2V6A - chains A and L of the 16 polymer chains in the assembly; structure by X-ray diffraction, 1.50 A resolution.

Chain A:
Name: Ribulose bisphosphate carboxylase large chain
Organism: Chlamydomonas reinhardtii
Notes: EC 4.1.1.39
Reference sequence: P00877 (RBL_CHLRE); numbering as in UniProt (aligned over 1-475)
Chain sequence (475 residues; numbered 1 to 475; the number before each row is that of its first residue):
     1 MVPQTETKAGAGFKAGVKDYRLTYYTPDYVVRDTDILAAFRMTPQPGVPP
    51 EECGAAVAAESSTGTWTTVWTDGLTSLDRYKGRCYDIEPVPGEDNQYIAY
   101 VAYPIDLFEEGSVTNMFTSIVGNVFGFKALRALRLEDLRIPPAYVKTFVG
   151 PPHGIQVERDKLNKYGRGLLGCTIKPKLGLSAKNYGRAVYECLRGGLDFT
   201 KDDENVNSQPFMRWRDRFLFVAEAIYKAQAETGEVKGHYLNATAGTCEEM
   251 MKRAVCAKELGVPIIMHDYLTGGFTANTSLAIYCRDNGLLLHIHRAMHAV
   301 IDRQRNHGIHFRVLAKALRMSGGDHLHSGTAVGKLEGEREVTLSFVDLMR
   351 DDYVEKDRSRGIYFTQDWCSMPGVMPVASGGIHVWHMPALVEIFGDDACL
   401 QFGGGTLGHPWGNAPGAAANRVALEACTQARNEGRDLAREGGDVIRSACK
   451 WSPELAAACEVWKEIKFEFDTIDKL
Unresolved in the structure: 1-8
Differences from the reference sequence: conflict Pro46 (Leu in P00877); engineered mutation Ala331 (Val in P00877), Ser344 (Gly in P00877)
Modified residues: Pro104, Pro151 (4-hydroxyproline; HYP); Lys201 (lysine nz-carboxylic acid; KCX); Cys256, Cys369 (s-methylcysteine; SMC)
Disulfide bonds: Cys449-Cys459
Metal / ion sites: Mg2+: Lys201, Asp203, Glu204 (together with 2-carboxyarabinitol-1,5-diphosphate)
Small-molecule neighbours:
  - 2-carboxyarabinitol-1,5-diphosphate (CAP), molecule 1: Glu60, Thr65, Trp66, Asn123
  - 2-carboxyarabinitol-1,5-diphosphate (CAP), molecule 2: Thr173, Lys175, Lys177, Lys201, Asp203, Glu204, His294, Arg295, His298, His327, Lys334, Leu335, Ser379, Gly380, Gly381, Gln401, Phe402, Gly403, Gly404

Chain L:
Name: Ribulose bisphosphate carboxylase small chain 1
Organism: Chlamydomonas reinhardtii
Notes: EC 4.1.1.39
Reference sequence: P00873 (RBS1_CHLRE); residues 1-140 here correspond to UniProt positions 46-185 (UniProt number = residue number + 45)
Chain sequence (140 residues; each row starts with the number of its first residue):
     1 MMVWTPVNNKMFETFSYLPPLTDEQIAAQVDYIVANGWIPCLEFAEADKA
    51 YVSNESAIRFGSVSCLYYDNRYWTMWKLPMFGCRDPMQVLREIVACTKAF
   101 PDAYVRLVAFDNQKQVQIMGFLVQRPKTARDFQPANKRSV
Modified residues: Met1 (n-methyl methionine; MME)

How chain A and chain L interact:
Pairs across the interface (21):
  Ala9(A) - Gly82(L)
  Ala9(A) - Arg84(L)
  Gly10(A) - Gly82(L)  hydrogen bond (backbone-backbone)
  Gly10(A) - Arg84(L)
  Ala11(A) - Gly82(L)
  Gly12(A) - Phe81(L)
  Phe13(A) - Leu78(L)  hydrophobic
  Trp70(A) - Met75(L)  hydrophobic
  Trp70(A) - Leu78(L)
  Trp70(A) - Pro79(L)
  Trp70(A) - Phe81(L)
  Gly73(A) - Ile39(L)
  Gly73(A) - Phe81(L)
  Gly73(A) - Asn112(L)
  Leu74(A) - Phe81(L)
  Leu74(A) - Phe110(L)  hydrophobic
  Leu74(A) - Asn112(L)
  Leu74(A) - Gln115(L)
  Thr75(A) - Asn112(L)  hydrogen bond (backbone-side chain)
  Thr75(A) - Gln115(L)  hydrogen bond
  Ser76(A) - Asn112(L)
Also at the interface, not in a pair above, chain A (11 interface residues in all): Arg79
Also at the interface, not in a pair above, chain L (11 interface residues in all): Gln113

Overview:
Chain A and chain L each contribute 11 residues to their interface, with 3 hydrogen bonds. Polar contacts
include Thr75(A)-Asn112(L), Thr75(A)-Gln115(L) and Gly10(A)-Gly82(L). Ligands of chain A:
2-carboxyarabinitol-1,5-diphosphate. The Mg2+ site is built by Lys201(A), Asp203(A) and Glu204(A).
Chain A is Ribulose bisphosphate carboxylase large chain and chain L is Ribulose bisphosphate carboxylase
small chain 1, both from Chlamydomonas reinhardtii; the structure, Crystal structure of Chlamydomonas
reinhardtii Rubisco with large- subunit mutations V331A, G344S, was determined by X-ray diffraction together
with 2V67, 2V68, 2V63 and 2V69 from the same study.
